PDB entry 5A9H | X-ray diffraction, 2.06 A resolution | chain A

# Chain A
Protein: Solute carrier family 15 member 2
Organism: Rattus norvegicus
Notes: fragment: extracellular domain, residues 410-601
UniProt: Q63424 (S15A2_RAT); residues 410-601 here = UniProt positions 410-601
Chain sequence (194 residues; row label = number of the first residue in the row):
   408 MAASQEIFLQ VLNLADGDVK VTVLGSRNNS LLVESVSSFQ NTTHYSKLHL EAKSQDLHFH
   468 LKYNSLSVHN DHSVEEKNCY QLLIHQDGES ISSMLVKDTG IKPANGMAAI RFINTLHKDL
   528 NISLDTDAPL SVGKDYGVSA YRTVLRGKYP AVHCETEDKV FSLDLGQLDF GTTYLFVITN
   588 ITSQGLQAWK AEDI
Disordered / not traced: 588-592
Sequence notes: expression tag (408-409)
Bound ions: Cs+ site 1 near E441 (its only coordinating residue here); Cs+ site 2: D478, D565
UniProt features mapped onto this chain:
  - glycosylation (N-linked (GlcNAc...) asparagine): N435, N448, N528, N587

# In short
D478 and D565 form the Cs+ site 2.
Chain A is Solute carrier family 15 member 2 (Rattus norvegicus); the structure, Crystal structure of the
extracellular domain of PepT2, was determined by X-ray diffraction (same publication as 5A9D and 5A9I).
